Entry 5JGE (X-ray diffraction, 1.91 A resolution); this record covers chains A and B of the 3 polymer chains in the assembly.

# Chain A (and B)
Protein: Autophagy-related protein 19
Organism: Saccharomyces cerevisiae
Notes: chain B of this document is another copy of the same molecule, construct and numbering; everything in this record applies to it too
UniProt: P35193 (ATG19_YEAST); residues 160-187 here = UniProt positions 160-187
Amino-acid sequence (32 residues; each row starts with the number of its first residue):
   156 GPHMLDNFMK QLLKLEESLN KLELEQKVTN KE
Disordered / not traced: 156-157, 186-187 (chain B: 183-187)
Differences from the reference sequence: expression tag (156-159)
Reported in the primary citation:
  - mutagenesis - E171A/N175A/E178A: abolished binding to Ape1 propeptide

# Interface between chain A and chain B
Residue-residue contacts (17):
  F163(A) - L160(B)  hydrophobic
  F163(A) - F163(B)  hydrophobic
  F163(A) - M164(B)  hydrophobic
  F163(A) - L167(B)
  Q166(A) - L167(B)
  Q166(A) - E171(B)  hydrogen bond
  L167(A) - F163(B)  hydrophobic
  L167(A) - L167(B)  hydrophobic
  L170(A) - L167(B)  hydrophobic
  L170(A) - L170(B)  hydrophobic
  L170(A) - E171(B)
  L170(A) - L174(B)
  S173(A) - E178(B)  hydrogen bond
  L174(A) - L174(B)  hydrophobic
  L177(A) - L177(B)  hydrophobic
  L177(A) - Q181(B)
  E180(A) - Q181(B)  hydrogen bond
Other interface residues (no listed pair), chain A (10 interface residues in all): L160, K176

# Summary
Chain A and chain B each contribute 10 residues to their interface, with 3 hydrogen bonds. Among the polar
pairs are Q166(A)-E171(B), S173(A)-E178(B) and E180(A)-Q181(B). From the paper: E171A/N175A/E178A of chain A
abolish binding to Ape1 propeptide.
Both chains are Autophagy-related protein 19 (Saccharomyces cerevisiae). Entry 5JGE (Crystal structure of
Atg19 coiled-coil complexed with Ape1 propeptide) was determined by X-ray diffraction together with 5JGF, 5JH9
and 5JHC from the same study.
